Entry 6UZN (X-ray diffraction, 2.22 A resolution); this record covers chains A and C of the 3 polymer chains in the assembly.

== Chain A ==
Molecule: MHC class I antigen
Organism: Homo sapiens
UniProt: F4NBQ8 (F4NBQ8_HUMAN); residues 1-276 here correspond to UniProt positions 25-300 (UniProt number = residue number + 24)
Chain sequence (276 residues; row label = number of the first residue in the row):
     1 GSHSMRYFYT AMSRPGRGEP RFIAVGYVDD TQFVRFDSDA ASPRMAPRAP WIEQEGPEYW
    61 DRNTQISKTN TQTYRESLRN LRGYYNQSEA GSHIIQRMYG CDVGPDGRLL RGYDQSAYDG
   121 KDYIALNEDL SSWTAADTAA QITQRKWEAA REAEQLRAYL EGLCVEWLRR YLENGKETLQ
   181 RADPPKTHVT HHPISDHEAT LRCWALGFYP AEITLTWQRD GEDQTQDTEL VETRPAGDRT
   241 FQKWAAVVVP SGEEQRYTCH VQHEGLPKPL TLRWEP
Disulfides: Cys101-Cys164, Cys203-Cys259

== Chain C ==
Molecule: Synthetic peptide THR-VAL-ARG-ALA-SER-GLY-HIS-SER-TYR
Chain sequence (9 residues; row label = number of the first residue in the row):
     1 TVRASGHSY

== Interface between chain A and chain C ==
Pairs across the interface - 45 pairs, chain A then chain C:
  Tyr7(A) with Thr1(C), hydrogen bond (side chain-backbone); Val2(C), hydrogen bond (side chain-backbone)
  Tyr9(A) with Val2(C)
  Met45(A) with Val2(C), hydrophobic
  Tyr59(A) with Thr1(C)
  Arg62(A) with Thr1(C), hydrogen bond; Val2(C), hydrogen bond (side chain-backbone); Ala4(C)
  Asn63(A) with Thr1(C), hydrogen bond; Val2(C), hydrogen bond (side chain-backbone)
  Ile66(A) with Val2(C), hydrophobic; Arg3(C); Ala4(C), hydrophobic; Ser5(C)
  Thr69(A) with Ser5(C)
  Asn70(A) with Ser5(C), hydrogen bond
  Thr73(A) with Ser5(C); Gly6(C); Ser8(C)
  Tyr74(A) with Tyr9(C), hydrophobic
  Glu76(A) with Ser8(C), hydrogen bond
  Ser77(A) with Ser8(C); Tyr9(C), hydrogen bond (side chain-backbone)
  Asn80(A) with Tyr9(C), hydrogen bond (side chain-backbone)
  Leu81(A) with Tyr9(C), hydrophobic
  Tyr84(A) with Tyr9(C), hydrogen bond (side chain-backbone)
  Arg97(A) with Arg3(C); Tyr9(C), hydrogen bond
  Tyr99(A) with Val2(C); Arg3(C), hydrogen bond (side chain-backbone)
  Ser116(A) with Tyr9(C), hydrogen bond
  Tyr123(A) with Tyr9(C), hydrophobic
  Thr143(A) with Tyr9(C), hydrogen bond (side chain-backbone)
  Lys146(A) with Tyr9(C), hydrogen bond (side chain-backbone)
  Trp147(A) with His7(C), hydrogen bond (side chain-backbone); Ser8(C), hydrogen bond (side chain-backbone); Tyr9(C), hydrophobic
  Glu152(A) with Gly6(C); His7(C), hydrogen bond (side chain-backbone)
  Leu156(A) with Arg3(C)
  Tyr159(A) with Thr1(C), hydrogen bond (side chain-backbone); Val2(C); Arg3(C)
  Trp167(A) with Thr1(C)
  Tyr171(A) with Thr1(C), hydrogen bond (side chain-backbone)
Also at the interface, not in a pair above, chain A (33 interface residues in all): Met5, Ile95, Asp114, Ala150, Leu163

== In short ==
33 residues of chain A and 9 residues of chain C are in contact; the contacts include 21 hydrogen bonds. Among
the polar pairs are Tyr7(A)-Thr1(C), Tyr7(A)-Val2(C) and Arg62(A)-Thr1(C).
Here chain A is MHC class I antigen (Homo sapiens) and chain C is Synthetic peptide
THR-VAL-ARG-ALA-SER-GLY-HIS-SER-TYR. Entry 6UZN (HLA-B*15:02 complexed with a synthetic peptide) was
determined by X-ray diffraction.
